PDB entry 6R2C | X-ray diffraction, 2.09 A resolution | chains A and B

Chain A (and B):
Name: Multifunctional 2-oxoglutarate metabolism enzyme
Organism: Mycobacterium smegmatis (strain ATCC 700084 / mc(2)155)
Notes: EC 2.2.1.5, 4.1.1.71, 1.2.4.2, 2.3.1.61; chain B of this document is another copy of the same molecule, construct and numbering; everything in this record applies to it too
Reference sequence: A0R2B1 (KGD_MYCS2); residues 361-1227 here = UniProt positions 361-1227
Chain sequence (868 residues; numbered 360 to 1227; the number before each row is that of its first residue):
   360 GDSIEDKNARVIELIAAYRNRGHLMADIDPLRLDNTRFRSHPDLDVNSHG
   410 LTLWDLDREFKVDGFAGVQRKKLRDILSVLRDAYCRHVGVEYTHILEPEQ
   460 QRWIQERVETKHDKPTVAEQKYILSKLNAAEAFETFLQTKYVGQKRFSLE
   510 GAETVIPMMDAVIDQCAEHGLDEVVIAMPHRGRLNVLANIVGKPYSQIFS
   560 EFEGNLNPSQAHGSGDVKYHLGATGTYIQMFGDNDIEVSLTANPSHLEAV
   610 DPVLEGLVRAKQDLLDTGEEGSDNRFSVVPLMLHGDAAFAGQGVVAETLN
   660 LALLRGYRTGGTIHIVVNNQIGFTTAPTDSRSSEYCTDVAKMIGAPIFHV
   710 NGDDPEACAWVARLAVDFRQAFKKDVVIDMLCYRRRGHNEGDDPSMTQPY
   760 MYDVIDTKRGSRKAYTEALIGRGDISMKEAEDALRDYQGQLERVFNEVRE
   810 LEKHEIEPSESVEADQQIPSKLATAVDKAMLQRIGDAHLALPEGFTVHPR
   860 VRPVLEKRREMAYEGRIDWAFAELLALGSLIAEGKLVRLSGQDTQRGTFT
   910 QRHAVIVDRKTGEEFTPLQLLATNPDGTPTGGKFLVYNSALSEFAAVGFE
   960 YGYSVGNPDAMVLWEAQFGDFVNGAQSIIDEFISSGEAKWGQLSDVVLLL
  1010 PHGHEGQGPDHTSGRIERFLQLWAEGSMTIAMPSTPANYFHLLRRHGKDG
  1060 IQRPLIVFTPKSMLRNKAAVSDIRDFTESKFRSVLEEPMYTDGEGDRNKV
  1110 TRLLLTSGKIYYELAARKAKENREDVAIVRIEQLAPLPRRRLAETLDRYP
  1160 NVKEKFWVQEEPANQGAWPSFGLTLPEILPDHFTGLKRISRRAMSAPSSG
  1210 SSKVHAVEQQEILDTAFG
Disordered / not traced: 360-365, 400-410, 421-427, 562-574, 814-830 (chain B: 360-364, 398-412, 421-427, 562-574, 818-830)
Sequence notes: expression tag (360)
Metal / ion sites: Mg2+: Asp645, Asn678, Ile680 (together with thiamine diphosphate); Ca2+: Asp1004, His1055, Asp1058, Ile1060
Ligand contacts:
  - JQ5 (4-[ethoxy(oxidanyl)phosphoryl]-4-oxidanylidene-butanoic acid), molecule 1: Arg505, His539, His579, Ser604, Leu606, Phe682, His747, Asn748
  - JQ5, molecule 2: Thr907, Gln976, Phe977, Phe980, His1020
  - thiamine diphosphate (TPP), molecule 1: Arg540, Ser604, His605, Leu606, Gly644, Asp645, Ala646, Ala647, Gln651, Asn678, Ile680, Gly681, Phe682, His747
  - thiamine diphosphate (TPP), molecule 2: Gln901, Leu950, Glu952, Gln976, Phe980
Curated features (UniProtKB/Swiss-Prot):
  - binding site (thiamine diphosphate): Arg540, Ser604, Leu606, Asp645, Ala646, Ala647, Asn678
  - binding site (2-oxoglutarate): His579, Ser604, His1020
  - binding site (Mg(2+)): Asp645, Asn678, Ile680
  - binding site (acetyl-CoA): Thr1038, Arg1054, Lys1089, Ser1092, Gln1142, Arg1149, Arg1150
  - mutagenesis: His539 (H539A: Loss of KG decarboxylase activity), His579 (H579A: Loss of KG decarboxylase activity), His747 (H747A: 40-fold decrease in KG decarboxylase activity), Arg781 (R781A: Increase in KG decarboxylase activity), His1020 (H1020A: Loss of KG decarboxylase activity), Glu1034 (E1034A: Loss of activation by acetyl-CoA), Arg1062 (R1062A: Loss of activation by acetyl-CoA)
From the paper describing this entry:
  - binding site for JQ5: His1020
  - catalytic residues: His1020 (proposed by the authors, not directly observed)
  - mutagenesis - E952Q: abolished catalytic activity
  - catalytic residues: Glu952

How chain A and chain B interact:
Contacting residue pairs - 199 pairs, chain A then chain B:
  Ala368(A) with Ile371(B), hydrophobic
  Ile371(A) with Ala368(B), hydrophobic
  Arg380(A) with Leu455(B), hydrogen bond (side chain-backbone); Pro457(B)
  Thr452(A) with Arg380(B), hydrogen bond (backbone-side chain)
  His453(A) with Arg380(B)
  Ile454(A) with Arg380(B), hydrogen bond (backbone-side chain)
  Leu455(A) with Arg380(B); Glu693(B)
  Gln460(A) with Arg380(B)
  Pro603(A) with Asp1019(B)
  Ser604(A) with Phe980(B); Asp1019(B), hydrogen bond (backbone-side chain); His1020(B)
  His605(A) with Asp979(B), hydrogen bond (side chain-backbone); Phe980(B); Asn982(B), hydrogen bond; Asp1019(B), salt bridge
  Leu606(A) with Leu950(B), hydrophobic
  Ala646(A) with Leu950(B)
  Ala647(A) with Leu950(B)
  Ala649(A) with Asn659(B); Met701(B)
  Gly650(A) with Glu656(B); Asn659(B); Leu950(B); Ser951(B), hydrogen bond (backbone-side chain)
  Gln651(A) with Glu656(B); Leu950(B), hydrogen bond (side chain-backbone); Ser951(B); Glu952(B), hydrogen bond
  Gly652(A) with Gly652(B); Glu656(B), hydrogen bond (backbone-side chain)
  Ala655(A) with Ala655(B), hydrophobic
  Glu656(A) with Gly650(B); Gln651(B); Gly652(B), hydrogen bond (side chain-backbone)
  Asn659(A) with Ala649(B); Gly650(B); Ser689(B), hydrogen bond (side chain-backbone); Arg690(B); Ser691(B), hydrogen bond (backbone-side chain)
  Leu660(A) with Ser691(B)
  Ala661(A) with Ser691(B)
  Leu662(A) with Ser691(B), hydrogen bond (backbone-side chain)
  Leu663(A) with Thr687(B); Asp688(B); Arg690(B); Ser691(B), hydrogen bond (backbone-side chain)
  Arg664(A) with Asp688(B), salt bridge
  Gly681(A) with Asp902(B)
  Phe682(A) with Asp902(B); Arg905(B); Thr907(B); Gln976(B)
  Thr683(A) with Asp902(B), hydrogen bond; Arg905(B)
  Thr684(A) with Asp902(B), hydrogen bond
  Thr687(A) with Leu663(B)
  Asp688(A) with Leu663(B); Arg664(B), salt bridge; Ser948(B); Ala949(B)
  Ser689(A) with Asn659(B), hydrogen bond (backbone-side chain); Ala949(B)
  Arg690(A) with Asn659(B); Leu663(B)
  Ser691(A) with Asn659(B), hydrogen bond (side chain-backbone); Leu660(B); Ala661(B); Leu662(B), hydrogen bond (side chain-backbone); Leu663(B), hydrogen bond (side chain-backbone); Ile702(B)
  Ser692(A) with Met701(B)
  Glu693(A) with Leu455(B)
  Asp697(A) with Met701(B)
  Val698(A) with Met701(B), hydrophobic
  Met701(A) with Ala649(B); Ser692(B), hydrogen bond (backbone-side chain); Asp697(B); Val698(B), hydrophobic
  Ile702(A) with Ser691(B)
  Gly750(A) with Thr909(B), hydrogen bond (backbone-side chain)
  Asp751(A) with Arg905(B), salt bridge
  Asp752(A) with His857(B), salt bridge; Arg859(B), salt bridge
  Ser754(A) with His857(B), hydrogen bond; Arg918(B)
  Met755(A) with His857(B); Val860(B), hydrophobic; Thr909(B); Val916(B)
  Thr756(A) with Arg905(B)
  Pro758(A) with Val916(B); Asp917(B); Arg918(B)
  Asp762(A) with Arg918(B), salt bridge
  His857(A) with Asp752(B), salt bridge; Ser754(B), hydrogen bond; Met755(B)
  Arg859(A) with Asp752(B), salt bridge
  Val860(A) with Met755(B), hydrophobic
  Asp902(A) with Gly681(B); Phe682(B); Thr683(B), hydrogen bond; Thr684(B), hydrogen bond
  Arg905(A) with Phe682(B); Thr683(B); Asp751(B), salt bridge; Thr756(B)
  Thr907(A) with Phe682(B)
  Thr909(A) with Gly750(B), hydrogen bond (side chain-backbone); Met755(B)
  His912(A) with Met755(B)
  Val916(A) with Met755(B); Pro758(B)
  Asp917(A) with Pro758(B)
  Arg918(A) with Ser754(B); Pro758(B); Asp762(B), salt bridge
  Asn947(A) with Thr684(B)
  Ser948(A) with Asp688(B)
  Ala949(A) with Asp688(B); Ser689(B)
  Leu950(A) with Leu606(B), hydrophobic; Ala646(B); Ala647(B); Gly650(B); Gln651(B), hydrogen bond (backbone-side chain)
  Ser951(A) with Gly650(B), hydrogen bond (side chain-backbone); Gln651(B)
  Glu952(A) with Gln651(B), hydrogen bond
  Gln976(A) with Phe682(B)
  Asp979(A) with His605(B), hydrogen bond (backbone-side chain)
  Phe980(A) with Ser604(B); His605(B)
  Asn982(A) with His605(B), hydrogen bond; Gln985(B); Ser986(B); Asp989(B), hydrogen bond; Glu990(B), hydrogen bond
  Gly983(A) with Ser986(B)
  Gln985(A) with Asn982(B); Gln985(B); Arg1027(B)
  Ser986(A) with Asn982(B); Gly983(B)
  Asp989(A) with Asn982(B), hydrogen bond; Arg1024(B), salt bridge; Arg1027(B), salt bridge
  Glu990(A) with Asn982(B), hydrogen bond; Asp1019(B)
  Ser993(A) with Ser1204(B)
  Ser994(A) with Ser1204(B)
  Ala997(A) with Ser1204(B)
  Lys998(A) with Pro1018(B); Ala1205(B)
  Pro1018(A) with Lys998(B)
  Asp1019(A) with Pro603(B); Ser604(B), hydrogen bond (side chain-backbone); His605(B), salt bridge; Glu990(B)
  His1020(A) with Ser604(B)
  Arg1024(A) with Asp989(B), salt bridge; Leu1031(B)
  Glu1026(A) with Gln1030(B)
  Arg1027(A) with Gln985(B); Asp989(B), salt bridge; Arg1027(B); Gln1030(B); Leu1031(B)
  Gln1030(A) with Glu1026(B), hydrogen bond (side chain-backbone); Arg1027(B); Gln1030(B), hydrogen bond; Asn1173(B), hydrogen bond (backbone-side chain)
  Leu1031(A) with Arg1024(B); Arg1027(B); Ser1204(B)
  Trp1032(A) with Asn1173(B), hydrogen bond (backbone-side chain)
  Ala1033(A) with Met1203(B); Ser1204(B)
  Ser1036(A) with Ser1204(B)
  Asn1173(A) with Gln1030(B), hydrogen bond (side chain-backbone); Trp1032(B), hydrogen bond (side chain-backbone)
  Trp1177(A) with Leu1182(B)
  Pro1178(A) with Leu1182(B)
  Gly1181(A) with Leu1182(B)
  Leu1182(A) with Trp1177(B); Pro1178(B); Gly1181(B); Leu1182(B)
  Met1203(A) with Ala1033(B)
  Ser1204(A) with Ser993(B); Ser994(B); Ala997(B); Leu1031(B); Ala1033(B); Ser1036(B)
  Ala1205(A) with Lys998(B)
Interface residues without a listed pair, chain A (105 interface residues in all): Glu372, His382, Leu383, Asp575, Leu658, Gly921, Ala1202
Interface residues without a listed pair, chain B (101 interface residues in all): His382, Leu383, Leu658, His912, Gly921, Asn947, Ala1202, Gly1209

In short:
The interface between chain A and chain B involves 105 residues on one side and 101 on the other; the contacts
include 44 hydrogen bonds and 16 salt bridges. Among the polar pairs are His605(A)-Asp1019(B),
Arg664(A)-Asp688(B) and Asp751(A)-Arg905(B). From the paper: catalytic residues His1020(A) and Glu952(A);
E952Q of chain A abolishes catalytic activity.
Both chains are Multifunctional 2-oxoglutarate metabolism enzyme (Mycobacterium smegmatis (strain ATCC 700084
/ mc(2)155)). Entry 6R2C (Crystal structure of the SucA domain of Mycobacterium smegmatis KGD after soaking
with succinylphosphonate phosphonoethyl ester ...) was determined by X-ray diffraction together with 6R29,
6R2A, 6R2B and 6R2D from the same study.
